5E83 - chains B and D of the 4 polymer chains in the assembly; structure by X-ray diffraction, 1.80 A resolution.

[Chain B (and D)]
Protein: Hemoglobin subunit beta
From: Homo sapiens
Notes: chain D of this document is another copy of the same molecule, construct and numbering; everything in this record applies to it too
UniProtKB: P68871 (HBB_HUMAN); residues 1-146 here correspond to UniProt positions 2-147 (UniProt number = residue number + 1)
Sequence (146 residues; each row starts with the number of its first residue):
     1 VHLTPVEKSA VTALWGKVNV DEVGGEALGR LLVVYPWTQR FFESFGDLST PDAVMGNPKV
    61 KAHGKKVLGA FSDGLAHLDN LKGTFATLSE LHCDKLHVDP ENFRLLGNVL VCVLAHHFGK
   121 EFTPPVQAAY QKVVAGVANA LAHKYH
Construct notes: conflict Val6 (Glu7 in P68871)
Ion coordination: heme Fe near His92 (its only coordinating residue here)
Ligand contacts:
  - carbon monoxide (CMO): Leu28, Phe42, His63, Val67, His92
  - heme (HEM): Leu31, Thr38, Phe41, Phe42, Ser44, Phe45, His63, Lys66, Val67, Ala70, Phe71, Phe85, Leu88, Leu91, His92, Leu96, Val98, Asn102, Phe103, Leu106, Val137, Leu141
UniProt features mapped onto this chain:
  - binding site ((2R)-2,3-bisphosphoglycerate): Val1, His2, Lys82, His143
  - binding site (heme b): His63, His92
  - site: Glu7, Lys8 (Microbial infection: Cleavage), Gly25, Glu26 (Microbial infection: Cleavage), Gly29, Arg30 (Microbial infection: Cleavage), Tyr35, Pro36 (Microbial infection: Cleavage), Trp37, Thr38 (Microbial infection: Cleavage), Phe45, Gly46 (Microbial infection: Cleavage), Asp52, Ala53 (Microbial infection: Cleavage), Gly56, Asn57 (Microbial infection: Cleavage), Lys59 (Not glycated), Phe71, Ser72 (Microbial infection: Cleavage), Gly74, Leu75 (Microbial infection: Cleavage), Lys82 (Not glycated), Thr84, Phe85 (Microbial infection: Cleavage), His92, Cys93 (Microbial infection: Cleavage), Lys95 (Not glycated), Arg104, Leu105 (Microbial infection: Cleavage), Leu110, Val111 (Microbial infection: Cleavage), Gly119, Lys120 (Microbial infection: Cleavage), Phe122, Thr123 (Microbial infection: Cleavage), Ala128, Ala129 (Microbial infection: Cleavage) and 2 more in UniProt
  - modified residue: Val1 (N-acetylvaline), Ser9 (Phosphoserine), Thr12 (Phosphothreonine), Ser44 (Phosphoserine), Thr50 (Phosphothreonine), Lys59 (N6-acetyllysine), Lys82 (N6-acetyllysine), Thr87 (Phosphothreonine), Cys93 (S-nitrosocysteine), Lys144 (N6-acetyllysine)
  - glycosylation: Val1 (N-linked (Glc) (glycation) valine), Lys8 (N-linked (Glc) (glycation) lysine), Lys17 (N-linked (Glc) (glycation) lysine), Lys66 (N-linked (Glc) (glycation) lysine), Lys120 (N-linked (Glc) (glycation) lysine), Lys144 (N-linked (Glc) (glycation) lysine)

[Chain B / chain D interface]
Contacting residue pairs (5):
  Lys82(B) - His146(D)  hydrogen bond (side chain-backbone)
  Asn139(B) - His146(D)  hydrogen bond (side chain-backbone)
  His146(B) - Lys82(D)  hydrogen bond (backbone-side chain)
  His146(B) - Asn139(D)  hydrogen bond (backbone-side chain)
  His146(B) - His146(D)
Other interface residues (no listed pair), chain B (4 interface residues in all): Tyr145
Other interface residues (no listed pair), chain D (4 interface residues in all): Tyr145

[Summary]
The chain B/chain D interface involves 4 residues from each chain; the contacts include 4 hydrogen bonds.
Among the polar pairs are Lys82(B)-His146(D) and Asn139(B)-His146(D). Ligands of chain B: heme and carbon
monoxide.
Both chains are Hemoglobin subunit beta (Homo sapiens). Entry 5E83 (Crystal structure of carbonmonoxy
hemoglobin S (LIGANDED sickle cell hemoglobin) complexed with GBT440, co-crystallization experiment) was
determined by X-ray diffraction.
